PDB entry 1J25 | X-ray diffraction, 1.78 A resolution | chain A

# Chain A
Name: ATP-dependent RNA helicase, putative
Source organism: Pyrococcus furiosus
Notes: fragment: nuclease domain fragment
UniProt: Q8TZH8 (Q8TZH8_PYRFU); residues 2-143 here correspond to UniProt positions 548-689 (UniProt number = residue number + 546)
Sequence (143 residues; numbered 1 to 143; the number before each row is that of its first residue):
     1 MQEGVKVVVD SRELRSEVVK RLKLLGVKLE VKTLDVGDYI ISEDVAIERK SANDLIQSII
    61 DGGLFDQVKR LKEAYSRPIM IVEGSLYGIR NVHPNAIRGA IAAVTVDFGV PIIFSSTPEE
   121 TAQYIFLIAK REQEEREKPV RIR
Disordered / not traced: 1-3, 137-143
Differences from the reference sequence: initiating methionine (1); engineered mutation Leu-55 (Phe601 in Q8TZH8), Gly-63 (Arg609 in Q8TZH8)
Metal / ion sites: Mn2+: Asp-38, Arg-49

# Overview
The Mn2+ site is built by Asp-38 and Arg-49.
Chain A is ATP-dependent RNA helicase, putative (Pyrococcus furiosus); the structure, Crystal structure of
archaeal XPF/Mus81 homolog, Hef from Pyrococcus furiosus, nuclease domain, Mn cocrystal, was determined by
X-ray diffraction (same publication as 1J22 and 1J23).
